PDB entry 8GJ1 | electron microscopy, 3.00 A resolution | chains B and C of the 10 polymer chains in the assembly

# Chain B (and C)
Molecule: DNA polymerase III subunit tau
Source organism: Escherichia coli K-12
Notes: EC 2.7.7.7; chain C of this document is another copy of the same molecule, construct and numbering; everything in this record applies to it too
Reference sequence: P06710 (DPO3X_ECOLI); numbering as in UniProt (aligned over 1-643)
Sequence (643 residues; row label = number of the first residue in the row):
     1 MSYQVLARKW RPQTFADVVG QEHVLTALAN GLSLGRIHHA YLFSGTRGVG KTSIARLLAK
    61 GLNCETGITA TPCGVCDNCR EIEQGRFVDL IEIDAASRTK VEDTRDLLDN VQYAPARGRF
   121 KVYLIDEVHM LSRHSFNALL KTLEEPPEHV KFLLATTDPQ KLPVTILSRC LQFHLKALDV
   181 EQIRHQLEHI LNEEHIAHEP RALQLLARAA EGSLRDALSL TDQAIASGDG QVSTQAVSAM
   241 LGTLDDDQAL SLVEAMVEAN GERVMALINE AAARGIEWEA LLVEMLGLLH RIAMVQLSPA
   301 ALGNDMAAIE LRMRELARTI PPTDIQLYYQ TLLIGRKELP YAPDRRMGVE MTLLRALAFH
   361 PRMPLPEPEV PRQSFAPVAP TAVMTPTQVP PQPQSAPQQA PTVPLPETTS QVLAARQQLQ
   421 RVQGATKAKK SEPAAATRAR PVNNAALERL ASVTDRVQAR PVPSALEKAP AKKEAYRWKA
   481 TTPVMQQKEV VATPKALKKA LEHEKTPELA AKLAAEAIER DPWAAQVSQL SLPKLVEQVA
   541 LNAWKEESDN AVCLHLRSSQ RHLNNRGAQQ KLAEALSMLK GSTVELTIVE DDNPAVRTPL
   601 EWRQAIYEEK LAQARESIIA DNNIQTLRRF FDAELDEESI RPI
Unresolved in the structure: 1, 369-643 (chain C: 1-2, 370-643)
Bound ions: Mg2+: Thr52 (together with ADP); Zn2+: Cys64, Cys73, Cys76, Cys79
Ligand contacts:
  - ADP (adenosine-5'-diphosphate): Ala7, Arg8, Trp10, Arg11, Pro12, Val18, Val19, Thr46, Arg47, Gly48, Val49, Gly50, Lys51, Thr52, Ser53, Leu178, Gln186, Leu214, Arg215, Leu218
  - tetrafluoroaluminate (ALF): Arg47, Gly48, Lys51, Thr52, Asp126, Glu127, Arg215

# Interface between chain B and chain C
Residue-residue contacts - 69 pairs, chain B then chain C:
  Ser2(B) - Gly35(C)
  Tyr3(B) - Leu34(C)
  Tyr3(B) - Arg36(C)
  Val5(B) - His38(C)
  Val5(B) - His39(C)
  Arg8(B) - Glu145(C)
  Arg8(B) - Pro146(C)  hydrogen bond (side chain-backbone)
  Arg11(B) - Glu144(C)  salt bridge
  Arg11(B) - Glu145(C)  salt bridge
  Arg47(B) - Thr165(C)
  Arg47(B) - Ser168(C)
  Arg56(B) - Glu145(C)  salt bridge
  Glu92(B) - Lys141(C)  salt bridge
  Asp94(B) - Lys141(C)
  Ala96(B) - Arg105(C)  hydrogen bond (backbone-side chain)
  Ala96(B) - Asn137(C)
  Ala96(B) - Ala138(C)  hydrophobic
  Ser97(B) - Arg105(C)  hydrogen bond (backbone-side chain)
  Arg98(B) - Arg105(C)
  Thr99(B) - Arg105(C)  hydrogen bond
  Asp126(B) - Lys141(C)  salt bridge
  Glu127(B) - Leu140(C)
  His129(B) - Asn137(C)
  Met130(B) - His134(C)
  Met130(B) - Asn137(C)
  Arg215(B) - Ser168(C)
  Arg215(B) - Arg169(C)
  Asp216(B) - Ser168(C)
  Ser219(B) - Ser168(C)  hydrogen bond (side chain-backbone)
  Ser219(B) - Leu171(C)
  Asp222(B) - His38(C)
  Gln223(B) - Gln172(C)  hydrogen bond (side chain-backbone)
  Gln223(B) - Phe173(C)
  Ile225(B) - Arg36(C)
  Ala226(B) - Asn30(C)
  Ser227(B) - Ala27(C)
  Ser227(B) - Asn30(C)
  Asp229(B) - Asn30(C)
  Asp229(B) - Leu34(C)
  Gly230(B) - Leu34(C)
  Leu244(B) - Gln172(C)
  Met265(B) - Leu297(C)  hydrophobic
  Ala273(B) - Lys176(C)
  Ala273(B) - Ala177(C)  hydrogen bond (backbone-backbone)
  Arg274(B) - His174(C)  hydrogen bond
  Glu338(B) - Gln330(C)
  Glu338(B) - Leu333(C)
  Tyr341(B) - Leu333(C)
  Tyr341(B) - Arg336(C)  hydrogen bond (backbone-side chain)
  Tyr341(B) - Lys337(C)
  Ala342(B) - Leu333(C)
  Ala342(B) - Arg336(C)
  Pro343(B) - Val283(C)
  Pro343(B) - Leu286(C)  hydrophobic
  Pro343(B) - Tyr329(C)
  Met347(B) - His290(C)  hydrogen bond (backbone-side chain)
  Glu350(B) - His290(C)  salt bridge
  Glu350(B) - Met294(C)
  Met351(B) - His290(C)
  Met351(B) - Ala293(C)  hydrophobic
  Met351(B) - Met294(C)
  Met351(B) - Gln326(C)  hydrogen bond
  Met351(B) - Tyr329(C)  hydrophobic
  Leu354(B) - Leu297(C)  hydrophobic
  Arg355(B) - Gln326(C)
  Arg355(B) - Tyr329(C)
  Arg355(B) - Gln330(C)  hydrogen bond
  Phe359(B) - Pro322(C)  hydrophobic
  Phe359(B) - Gln326(C)
Interface residues without a listed pair, chain B (48 interface residues in all): Gln4, Leu6, Ile196, Thr243, Ala272, Gly275, Pro340
Interface residues without a listed pair, chain C (44 interface residues in all): His23, Ile37, Thr46, Val164, Gly287, Arg291

# In short
Chain B and chain C form an interface of 48 and 44 residues respectively; the contacts include 12 hydrogen
bonds and 6 salt bridges. Among the polar pairs are Arg11(B)-Glu144(C), Arg11(B)-Glu145(C) and
Arg56(B)-Glu145(C). Chain B binds ADP and tetrafluoroaluminate.
Chain B and chain C are both DNA polymerase III subunit tau (Escherichia coli K-12); the structure, E. coli
clamp loader with open clamp on primed template DNA (form 2), was determined by electron microscopy, deposited
together with 8GIY, 8GIZ, 8GJ0, 8GJ2 and 8GJ3.
